Entry 2KGB (solution NMR); this record covers chains C and I.

# Chain C
Protein: Troponin C, slow skeletal and cardiac muscles
Organism: Homo sapiens
Notes: fragment: regulatory domain
Reference sequence: P63316 (TNNC1_HUMAN); numbering as in UniProt (aligned over 1-89)
Amino-acid sequence (89 residues; numbered 1 to 89; the number before each row is that of its first residue):
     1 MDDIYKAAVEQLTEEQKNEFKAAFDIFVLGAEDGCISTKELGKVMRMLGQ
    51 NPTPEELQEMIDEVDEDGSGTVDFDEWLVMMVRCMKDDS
Differences from the reference sequence: engineered mutation Trp77 (Phe in P63316)
Metal / ion sites: Ca2+: Asp65, Asp67, Ser69, Thr71, Glu76
Swiss-Prot annotation at these positions:
  - binding site (Ca(2+)): Asp65, Asp67, Ser69, Thr71, Glu76
  - modified residue: Met1 (N-acetylmethionine)
  - natural variant: Ala8 (A8V: In CMH13), Leu29 (L29Q: In CMH13), Cys84 (C84Y: In CMH13)

# Chain I
Protein: Troponin I, cardiac muscle
Reference sequence: P19429 (TNNI3_HUMAN); residues 144-163 here correspond to UniProt positions 145-164 (UniProt number = residue number + 1)
Amino-acid sequence (20 residues; numbered 144 to 163; the number before each row is that of its first residue):
   144 RRVRISADAMMQALLGARAK
Swiss-Prot annotation at these positions:
  - modified residue: Ser149 (Phosphoserine)

# How chain C and chain I interact
Residue-residue contacts (12):
  Gln16(C) - Met154(I)
  Gln16(C) - Arg161(I)
  Glu19(C) - Leu157(I)
  Glu19(C) - Ala160(I)
  Ala23(C) - Met153(I)
  Ile26(C) - Leu157(I)
  Phe27(C) - Met153(I)
  Leu48(C) - Ala152(I)
  Trp77(C) - Met153(I)
  Met85(C) - Arg145(I)
  Met85(C) - Arg147(I)
  Met85(C) - Ile148(I)
Interface residues without a listed pair, chain C (13 interface residues in all): Glu15, Met47, Met81, Cys84, Lys86
Interface residues without a listed pair, chain I (11 interface residues in all): Ala150, Ala156

# Summary
13 residues of chain C and 11 residues of chain I are in contact. Asp65(C), Asp67(C), Ser69(C), Thr71(C) and
Glu76(C) form the Ca2+ site. From UniProt: 5 Ca2+-binding residues on chain C.
Chain C is Troponin C, slow skeletal and cardiac muscles (Homo sapiens) and chain I is Troponin I, cardiac
muscle; the structure, NMR solution of the regulatory domain cardiac F77W-Troponin C in complex with the
cardiac Troponin I ..., was determined by solution NMR.
